PDB entry 4OBD | X-ray diffraction, 1.90 A resolution | chains A and E of the 3 polymer chains in the assembly

== Chain A ==
Protein: HIV-1 Protease
From: Human immunodeficiency virus type 1
Notes: EC 3.4.23.16
Reference sequence: P03369 (POL_HV1A2); residues 1-99 here correspond to UniProt positions 491-589 (UniProt number = residue number + 490)
Amino-acid sequence (99 residues; each row starts with the number of its first residue):
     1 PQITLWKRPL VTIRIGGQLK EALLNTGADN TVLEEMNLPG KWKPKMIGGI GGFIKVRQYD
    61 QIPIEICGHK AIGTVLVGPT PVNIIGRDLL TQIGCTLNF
Construct notes: engineered mutation Lys7 (Gln497 in P03369), Asn25 (Asp515 in P03369), Asn30 (Asp520 in P03369), Asp88 (Asn578 in P03369)
Curated features (UniProtKB/Swiss-Prot):
  - region (Dimerization of protease): Pro1 to Leu5, Gly49 to Lys55
  - site: Phe99 (Cleavage)
From the paper describing this entry:
  - mutagenesis - D25N: abolished catalytic activity (citing earlier work)
  - mutagenesis - D30N: decreased binding to NFV (citing earlier work)

== Chain E ==
Protein: p1-p6 peptide
Reference sequence: P03349 (GAG_HV1A2); residues 1-10 here correspond to UniProt positions 446-455 (UniProt number = residue number + 445)
Amino-acid sequence (10 residues; numbered 1 to 10; the number before each row is that of its first residue):
     1 RPGNFFQNRP
Disordered / not traced: 1
Construct notes: engineered mutation Phe6 (Leu451 in P03349), Asn8 (Ser453 in P03349)

== Chain A / chain E interface ==
Residue-residue contacts (20):
  Arg8(A) - Asn8(E)
  Arg8(A) - Arg9(E)
  Leu23(A) - Phe6(E)  hydrophobic
  Asn25(A) - Asn4(E)
  Asn25(A) - Phe6(E)
  Gly27(A) - Gly3(E)
  Gly27(A) - Asn4(E)
  Gly27(A) - Phe5(E)  hydrogen bond (backbone-backbone)
  Ala28(A) - Gly3(E)
  Ala28(A) - Asn4(E)
  Asp29(A) - Gly3(E)  hydrogen bond (backbone-backbone)
  Val32(A) - Asn4(E)
  Gly48(A) - Pro2(E)
  Gly48(A) - Gly3(E)  hydrogen bond (backbone-backbone)
  Gly48(A) - Asn4(E)  hydrogen bond (backbone-backbone)
  Gly49(A) - Pro2(E)
  Gly49(A) - Asn4(E)
  Gly49(A) - Phe5(E)
  Ile84(A) - Asn4(E)
  Ile84(A) - Phe6(E)  hydrophobic
Other interface residues (no listed pair), chain A (15 interface residues in all): Asn30, Ile50, Phe53, Pro81, Val82
Other interface residues (no listed pair), chain E (8 interface residues in all): Gln7
The authors on this interface:
  - interface residues, chain A: Gly27(A), Gly48(A)

== In short ==
Chain A and chain E form an interface of 15 and 8 residues respectively, with 4 hydrogen bonds. The backbones
hydrogen-bond at Gly27(A)-Phe5(E), Asp29(A)-Gly3(E) and Gly48(A)-Gly3(E). From the paper: D25N of chain A
abolishes catalytic activity; interface residues Gly27(A) and Gly48(A).
Here chain A is HIV-1 Protease (Human immunodeficiency virus type 1) and chain E is p1-p6 peptide. Entry 4OBD
(Crystal Structure of Nelfinavir-Resistant, Inactive HIV-1 Protease (D30N/N88D) in Complex with the p1-p6
substrate variant (L449F/S451N)) was determined by X-ray diffraction together with 4OBF, 4OBG, 4OBH, 4OBJ and
4OBK from the same study.
